PDB entry 9MV0 | electron microscopy, 4.20 A resolution (low resolution: residue-level contacts below are approximate; hydrogen-bond / salt-bridge calls are withheld) | chains A and B of the 4 polymer chains in the assembly

[Chain A]
Name: Angiotensin-converting enzyme
From: Pipistrellus abramus
Notes: EC 3.4.-.-
UniProtKB: C7ECT9 (C7ECT9_PIPAB); residue numbers follow UniProt; this construct covers 1-803
Amino-acid sequence (803 residues; each row starts with the number of its first residue):
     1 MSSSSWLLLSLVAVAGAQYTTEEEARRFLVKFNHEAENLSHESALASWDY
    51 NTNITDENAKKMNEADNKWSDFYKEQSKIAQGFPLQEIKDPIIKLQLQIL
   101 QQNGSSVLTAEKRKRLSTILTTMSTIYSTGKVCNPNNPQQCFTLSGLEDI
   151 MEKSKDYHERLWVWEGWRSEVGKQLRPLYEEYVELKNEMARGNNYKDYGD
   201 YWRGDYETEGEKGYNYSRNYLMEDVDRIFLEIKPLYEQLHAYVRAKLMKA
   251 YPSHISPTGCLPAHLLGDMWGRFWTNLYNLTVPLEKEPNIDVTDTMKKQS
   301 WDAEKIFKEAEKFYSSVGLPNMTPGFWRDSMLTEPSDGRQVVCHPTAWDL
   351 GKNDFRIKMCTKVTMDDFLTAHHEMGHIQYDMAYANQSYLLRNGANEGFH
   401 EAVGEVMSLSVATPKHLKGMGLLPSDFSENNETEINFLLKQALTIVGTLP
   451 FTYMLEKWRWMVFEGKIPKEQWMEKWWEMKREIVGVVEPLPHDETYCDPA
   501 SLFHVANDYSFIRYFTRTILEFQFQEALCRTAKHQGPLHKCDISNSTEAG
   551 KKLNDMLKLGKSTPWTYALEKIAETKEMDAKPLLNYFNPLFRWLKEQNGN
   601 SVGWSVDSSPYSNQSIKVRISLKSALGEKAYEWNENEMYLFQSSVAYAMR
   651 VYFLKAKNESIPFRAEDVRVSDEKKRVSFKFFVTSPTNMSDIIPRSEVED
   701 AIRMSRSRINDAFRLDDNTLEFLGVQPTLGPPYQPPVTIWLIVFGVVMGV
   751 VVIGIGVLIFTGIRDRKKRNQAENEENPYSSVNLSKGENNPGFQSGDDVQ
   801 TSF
Disordered / not traced: 1-18, 711-803
Disulfide bonds: Cys133-Cys141, Cys343-Cys360, Cys529-Cys541
Covalently attached groups: N-acetylglucosamine (NAG) linked to Asn103, Asn215, Asn279, Asn386, Asn545, Asn688

[Chain B]
Name: Spike glycoprotein
From: Pipistrellus bat coronavirus HKU5
UniProtKB: A3EXD0 (SPIKE_BCHK5); residues 1-1352 here = UniProt positions 1-1352
Amino-acid sequence (1352 residues; numbered 1 to 1352; the number before each row is that of its first residue):
     1 MIRSVLVLMCSLTFIGNLTRGQSVDMGHNGTGSCLDSQVQPDYFESVHTT
    51 WPMPIDTSKAEGVIYPNGKSYSNITLTYTGLYPKANDLGKQYLFSDGHSA
   101 PGRLNNLFVSNYSSQVESFDDGFVVRIGAAANKTGTTVISQSTFKPIKKI
   151 YPAFLLGHSVGNYTPSNRTGRYLNHTLVILPDGCGTILHAFYCVLHPRTQ
   201 QNCAGETNFKSLSLWDTPASDCVSGSYNQEATLGAFKVYFDLINCTFRYN
   251 YTITEDENAEWFGITQDTQGVHLYSSRKENVFRNNMFHFATLPVYQKILY
   301 YTVIPRSIRSPFNDRKAWAAFYIYKLHPLTYLLNFDVEGYITKAVDCGYD
   351 DLAQLQCSYESFEVETGVYSVSSFEASPRGEFIEQATTQECDFTPMLTGT
   401 PPPIYNFKRLVFTNCNYNLTKLLSLFQVSEFSCHQVSPSSLATGCYSSLT
   451 VDYFAYSTDMSSYLQPGSAGAIVQFNYKQDFSNPTCRVLATVPQNLTTIT
   501 KPSNYAYLTECYKTSAYGKNYLYNAPGAYTPCLSLASRGFSTKYQSHSDG
   551 ELTTTGYIYPVTGNLQMAFIISVQYGTDTNSVCPMQALRNDTSIEDKLDV
   601 CVEYSLHGITGRGVFHNCTSVGLRNQRFVYDTFDNLVGYHSDNGNYYCVR
   651 PCVSVPVSVIYDKASNSHATLFGSVACSHVTTMMSQFSRMTKTNLLARTT
   701 PGPLQTTVGCAMGFINSSMVVDECQLPLGQSLCAIPPTTSSRVRRATSGA
   751 SDVFQIATLNFTSPLTLAPINSTGFVVAVPTNFTFGVTQEFIETTIQKIT
   801 VDCKQYVCNGFKKCEDLLKEYGQFCSKINQALHGANLRQDESIANLFSSI
   851 KTQNTQPLQAGLNGDFNLTMLQIPQVTTGERKYRSTIEDLLFNKVTIADP
   901 GYMQGYDECMQQGPQSARDLICAQYVAGYKVLPPLYDPYMEAAYTSSLLG
   951 SIAGASWTAGLSSFAAIPFAQSIFYRLNGVGITQQVLSENQKIIANKFNQ
  1001 ALGAMQTGFTTTNLAFNKVQDAVNANAMALSKLAAELSNTFGAISSSISD
  1051 ILARLDTVEQEAQIDRLINGRLTSLNAFVAQQLVRTEAAARSAQLAQDKV
  1101 NECVKSQSKRNGFCGTGTHIVSFAINAPNGLYFFHVGYQPTSHVNATAAY
  1151 GLCNTENPQKCIAPIDGYFVLNQTTSTVADSDQQWYYTGSSFFHPEPITE
  1201 ANSKYVSMDVKFENLTNRLPPPLLSNSTDLDFKEELEEFFKNVSSQGPNF
  1251 QEISKINTTLLNLNTELMVLSEVVKQLNESYIDLKELGNYTFYQKWPWYI
  1301 WLGFIAGLVALALCVFFILCCTGCGTSCLGKLKCNRCCDSYDEYEVEKIH
  1351 VH
Disordered / not traced: 1-388, 404, 586-1352
Disulfide bonds: Cys391-Cys415, Cys433-Cys486, Cys445-Cys583, Cys511-Cys532
Swiss-Prot annotation at these positions:
  - region: Ser885 to Tyr906 (Fusion peptide 1), Gln904 to Val926 (Fusion peptide 2), Gly1247 to Glu1286 (Heptad repeat 2)
  - motif: His1350 to His1352 (KxHxx)
  - site (Cleavage): Arg745, Ala746, Arg884, Ser885
  - glycosylation (N-linked (GlcNAc...) asparagine): Asn29, Asn73, Asn111, Asn132, Asn167, Asn174, Asn244, Asn250, Asn418, Asn495, Asn590, Asn617, Asn716, Asn760, Asn771, Asn782, Asn867, Asn1145, Asn1172, Asn1214 and 5 more in UniProt
Reported in the primary citation:
  - binding site for N-acetylglucosamine: Tyr523

[Interface between chain A and chain B]
Pairs across the interface (27; chain A residue first):
  Arg26(A) - Ala516(B)
  Arg26(A) - Tyr517(B)
  Val30(A) - Ala516(B)
  His41(A) - Tyr544(B)
  Asp90(A) - Tyr517(B)
  Ile92(A) - Tyr517(B)
  Lys308(A) - Tyr463(B)
  Asn321(A) - Ser468(B)
  Pro324(A) - Tyr463(B)
  Gly325(A) - Tyr507(B)
  Trp327(A) - Tyr463(B)
  Arg328(A) - Met460(B)
  Arg328(A) - Tyr557(B)
  Arg328(A) - Tyr559(B)
  Lys352(A) - Glu510(B)
  Lys352(A) - Tyr544(B)
  Lys352(A) - Ser546(B)
  Lys352(A) - Thr555(B)
  Asn353(A) - Glu510(B)
  Asn353(A) - Tyr544(B)
  Asp354(A) - Tyr544(B)
  Asn386(A) - Gly518(B)
  Asn386(A) - Lys519(B)
  Asn386(A) - Tyr521(B)
  Gln387(A) - Tyr517(B)
  Gln387(A) - Gly518(B)
  Ser388(A) - Tyr517(B)
Interface residues without a listed pair, chain A (20 interface residues in all): Asn33, Ile93, Arg356
Interface residues without a listed pair, chain B (17 interface residues in all): Asp459, Ser515
From the paper, about this interface:
  - pairs named by the authors: Arg26(A)-Tyr517(B), Asp90(A)-Tyr517(B), Ile92(A)-Tyr517(B), Ile93(A)-Tyr517(B), Asn353(A)-Glu510(B) (hydrogen bond), Met460(B)-Arg328(A), Glu510(B)-Lys352(A), Tyr544(B)-Asn353(A), Tyr557(B)-Arg328(A), Tyr559(B)-Arg328(A)
  - interface residues, chain A: Pro324(A), Arg328(A)
  - interface residues, chain B: Met460(B), Tyr463(B), Tyr507(B), Tyr521(B), Tyr544(B), Tyr557(B), Tyr559(B)

[In short]
20 residues of chain A and 17 residues of chain B are in contact. The authors report contacts between Arg26(A)
and Tyr517(B), Asp90(A) and Tyr517(B) and Ile92(A) and Tyr517(B) among others; a hydrogen bond between
Asn353(A) and Glu510(B). The paper reports a binding site for N-acetylglucosamine at Tyr523(B); interface
residues Pro324(A), Arg328(A) and Met460(B) among others.
Chain A is Angiotensin-converting enzyme (Pipistrellus abramus) and chain B is Spike glycoprotein
(Pipistrellus bat coronavirus HKU5); the structure, Structure of HKU5 spike C-terminal domain in complex with
ACE2 from Pipistrellus abramus, was determined by electron microscopy.
